3JBX - chains C and D of the 12 polymer chains in the assembly; structure by electron microscopy, 3.40 A resolution.

# Chain C
Protein: V(D)J recombination-activating protein 1
From: Danio rerio
Notes: EC 3.1.-.-, 6.3.2.-
UniProt: O13033 (RAG1_DANRE); residue numbers follow UniProt; this construct covers 271-1031
Sequence (764 residues; numbered 268 to 1031; the number before each row is that of its first residue):
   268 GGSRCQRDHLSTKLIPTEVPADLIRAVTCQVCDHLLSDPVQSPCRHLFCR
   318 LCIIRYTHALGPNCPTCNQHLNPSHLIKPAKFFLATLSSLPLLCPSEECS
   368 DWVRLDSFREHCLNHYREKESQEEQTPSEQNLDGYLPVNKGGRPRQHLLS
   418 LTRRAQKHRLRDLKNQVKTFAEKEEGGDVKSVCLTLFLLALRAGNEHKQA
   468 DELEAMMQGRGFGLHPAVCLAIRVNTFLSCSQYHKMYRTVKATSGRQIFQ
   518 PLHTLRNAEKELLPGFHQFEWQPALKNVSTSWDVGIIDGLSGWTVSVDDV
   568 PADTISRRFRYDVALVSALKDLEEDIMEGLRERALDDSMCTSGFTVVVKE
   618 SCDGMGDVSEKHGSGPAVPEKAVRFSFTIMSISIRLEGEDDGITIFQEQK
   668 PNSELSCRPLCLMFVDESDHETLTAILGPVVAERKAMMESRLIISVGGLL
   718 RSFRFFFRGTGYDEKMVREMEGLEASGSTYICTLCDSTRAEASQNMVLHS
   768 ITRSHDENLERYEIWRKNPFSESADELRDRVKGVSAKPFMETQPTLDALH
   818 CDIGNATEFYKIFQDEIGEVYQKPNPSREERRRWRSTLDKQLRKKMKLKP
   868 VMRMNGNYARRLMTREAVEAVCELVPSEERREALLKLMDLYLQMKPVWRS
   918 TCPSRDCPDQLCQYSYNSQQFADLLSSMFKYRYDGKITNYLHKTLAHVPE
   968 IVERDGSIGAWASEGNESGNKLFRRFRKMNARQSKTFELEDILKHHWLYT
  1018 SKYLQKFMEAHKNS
Unresolved in the structure: 268-479, 1030-1031
Differences from the reference sequence: expression tag (268-270)
Metal / ion sites: Mg2+: Asp620, Glu984 (shared with 1 residue of chain F); Zn2+: Cys749, Cys752, His959
From the paper describing this entry:
  - self-association interface (contacts with another copy of this molecule); pairs are residue here / residue on that copy: Glu627-Arg860
  - binding site for the 15-nt DNA strand: Pro913, Arg916, Ser917, Thr918, Asp923

# Chain D
Protein: V(D)J recombination-activating protein 2
From: Danio rerio
UniProt: Q1RLW7 (Q1RLW7_DANRE); residues 1-530 here = UniProt positions 1-530
Sequence (533 residues; row label = number of the first residue in the row; numbers below 1 keep their minus sign (Gly-2 is residue -2)):
    -2 GGSMSLQPLTAVNCGSLVQPGFSLLDLEGDVYLFGQKGWPKRSCPTGIFG
    48 VRIKKGELKLRAISFSNNSSYLPPLRCPAIAHFEAQDGKPECYLIHGGRT
    98 PNNELSSSLYMLSVDSRGCNRKVTLRCEEKELVGDVPSARYGHTLSVINS
   148 RGKTACVLFGGRSYMPPTERTTQNWNSVVDCPPQVYLIDLEFGCCTAHTL
   198 PELTDGQSFHVALARQDCVYFLGGHILSSDCRPSRLIRLHVELLLGSPVL
   248 TCTILHEGLTITSAIASPIGYHEYIIFGGYQSETQKRMECTYVGLDDVGV
   298 HMESREPPQWTSEISHSRTWFGGSLGKGTALVAIPSEGNPTPPEAYHFYQ
   348 VSFQKEQDGEATAQGGSQESTDFEDSAPLEDSEELYFGREPHELEYSSDV
   398 EGDTYNEEDEEDESQTGYWIKCCLSCQVDPNIWEPYYSTELTRPAMIFCS
   448 RGEGGHWVHAQCMELPESLLLQLSQDNSKYFCLDHGGLPKQEMTPPKQML
   498 PVKRVPMKMTHRKAPVSLKMTPAKKTFLRRLFD
Unresolved in the structure: -2 to 0, 352-530
Differences from the reference sequence: expression tag (-2 to 0)

# How chain C and chain D interact
Residue-residue contacts (79; chain C residue first):
  Asn544(C) - Pro164(D)  hydrogen bond (side chain-backbone)
  Asn544(C) - Arg167(D)
  Asn544(C) - Thr168(D)
  Asn544(C) - Thr169(D)
  Val545(C) - Thr169(D)
  Ser546(C) - Thr168(D)
  Ser546(C) - Gln170(D)  hydrogen bond
  Val551(C) - Gln170(D)
  Leu557(C) - Asn173(D)  hydrogen bond (backbone-side chain)
  Ser558(C) - Thr169(D)  hydrogen bond (side chain-backbone)
  Ser558(C) - Gln170(D)  hydrogen bond (side chain-backbone)
  Ser558(C) - Asn171(D)
  Ser558(C) - Trp172(D)  hydrogen bond (backbone-backbone)
  Ser558(C) - Asn173(D)  hydrogen bond (backbone-backbone)
  Ser558(C) - Ser174(D)
  Gly559(C) - Asn173(D)
  Gly559(C) - Ser174(D)  hydrogen bond (backbone-backbone)
  Trp560(C) - Asn173(D)
  Thr561(C) - Val175(D)
  Thr561(C) - Leu224(D)
  Ser563(C) - Glu280(D)  hydrogen bond
  Val564(C) - Tyr277(D)
  Val564(C) - Glu280(D)  hydrogen bond (backbone-side chain)
  Val564(C) - Arg315(D)
  Val564(C) - Thr316(D)
  Asp565(C) - Phe206(D)
  Asp565(C) - Thr259(D)  hydrogen bond
  Asp565(C) - Ser260(D)
  Asp566(C) - Tyr138(D)  hydrogen bond
  Asp566(C) - Arg159(D)  salt bridge
  Asp566(C) - Phe206(D)
  Val567(C) - Arg96(D)
  Arg575(C) - Thr169(D)  hydrogen bond (side chain-backbone)
  Arg577(C) - Thr169(D)
  Arg577(C) - Gln170(D)
  Glu637(C) - Asn336(D)
  Asp686(C) - Lys34(D)  salt bridge
  His687(C) - Trp36(D)
  His687(C) - Pro98(D)
  Glu688(C) - Arg73(D)  salt bridge
  Glu688(C) - Pro98(D)
  Glu688(C) - Asn100(D)  hydrogen bond
  Thr691(C) - Pro98(D)  hydrogen bond (side chain-backbone)
  Thr691(C) - Asn99(D)
  Thr691(C) - Asn100(D)  hydrogen bond (side chain-backbone)
  Ala692(C) - Asn100(D)
  Ala692(C) - Asn173(D)
  Pro696(C) - Thr169(D)
  Pro696(C) - Trp172(D)  hydrophobic
  Ala699(C) - Trp172(D)  hydrophobic
  Glu700(C) - Thr169(D)  hydrogen bond
  Glu741(C) - Arg39(D)
  Tyr779(C) - Trp36(D)
  Tyr779(C) - Pro70(D)
  Trp782(C) - Pro42(D)
  Trp782(C) - Tyr68(D)
  Arg783(C) - Ser67(D)
  Arg783(C) - Tyr68(D)  hydrogen bond (backbone-backbone)
  Arg783(C) - Tyr107(D)
  Arg783(C) - Glu126(D)  salt bridge
  Lys784(C) - Ser67(D)
  Lys784(C) - Glu126(D)
  Asn785(C) - Asn64(D)
  Asn785(C) - Ser66(D)  hydrogen bond (side chain-backbone)
  Asn785(C) - Tyr68(D)
  Ser788(C) - Asn64(D)
  Ser788(C) - Asn65(D)
  Glu789(C) - Asn64(D)
  Ser790(C) - Asn64(D)
  Ser790(C) - Tyr68(D)
  Ala791(C) - Tyr68(D)  hydrogen bond (backbone-side chain)
  Asp792(C) - Arg39(D)  salt bridge
  Leu794(C) - Tyr68(D)  hydrophobic
  Arg795(C) - Arg39(D)
  Ala803(C) - Trp36(D)  hydrophobic
  Lys804(C) - Trp36(D)
  Lys804(C) - Asn99(D)  hydrogen bond (backbone-side chain)
  Lys804(C) - Glu101(D)  salt bridge
  Phe806(C) - Asn99(D)
Other interface residues (no listed pair), chain C (46 interface residues in all): Ile554, Pro568, Gly695, Ser802, Pro805
Other interface residues (no listed pair), chain D (43 interface residues in all): Pro17, Gly35, Pro37, His222

# In short
The interface between chain C and chain D involves 46 residues on one side and 43 on the other, with 21
hydrogen bonds and 6 salt bridges. Among the polar pairs are Asp566(C)-Arg159(D), Asp686(C)-Lys34(D) and
Glu688(C)-Arg73(D). From the paper: a binding site for the 15-nt DNA strand at Pro913(C), Arg916(C) and
Ser917(C) among others; a self-association interface involving Glu627(C).
Here chain C is V(D)J recombination-activating protein 1 and chain D is V(D)J recombination-activating protein
2, both from Danio rerio. Entry 3JBX (Cryo-electron microscopy structure of RAG Signal End Complex (C2
symmetry)) was determined by electron microscopy (same publication as 3JBW and 3JBY).
